Entry 8ZWA (electron microscopy, 3.48 A resolution); this record covers chains B and C of the 3 polymer chains in the assembly.

== Chain B ==
Name: Isoform 1 of Protein EDS1
Source organism: Arabidopsis thaliana
Reference sequence: Q9SU72 (EDS1C_ARATH); residue numbers follow UniProt; this construct covers 1-623
Amino-acid sequence (623 residues; numbered 1 to 623; the number before each row is that of its first residue):
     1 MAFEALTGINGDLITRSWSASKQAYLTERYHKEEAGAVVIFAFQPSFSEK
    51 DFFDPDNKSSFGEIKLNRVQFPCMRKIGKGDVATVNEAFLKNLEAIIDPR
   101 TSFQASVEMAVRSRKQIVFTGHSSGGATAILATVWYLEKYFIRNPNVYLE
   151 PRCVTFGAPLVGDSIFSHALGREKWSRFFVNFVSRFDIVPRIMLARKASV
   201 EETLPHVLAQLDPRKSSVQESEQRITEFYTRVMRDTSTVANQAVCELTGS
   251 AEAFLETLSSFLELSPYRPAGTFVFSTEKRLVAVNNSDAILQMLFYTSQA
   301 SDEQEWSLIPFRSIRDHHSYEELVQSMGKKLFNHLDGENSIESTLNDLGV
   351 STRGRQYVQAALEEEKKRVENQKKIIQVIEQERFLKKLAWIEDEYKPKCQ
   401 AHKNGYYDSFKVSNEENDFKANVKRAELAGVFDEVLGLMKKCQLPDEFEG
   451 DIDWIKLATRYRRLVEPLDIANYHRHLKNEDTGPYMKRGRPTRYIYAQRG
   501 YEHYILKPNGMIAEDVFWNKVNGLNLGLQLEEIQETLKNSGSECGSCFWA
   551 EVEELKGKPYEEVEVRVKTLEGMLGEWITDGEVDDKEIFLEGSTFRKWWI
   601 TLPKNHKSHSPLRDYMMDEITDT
Not modelled in the structure: 1, 27-29, 509-544, 618-623
Small-molecule neighbours: RIA (2'-O-[(5'-phospho)ribosyl]adenosine-5'-monophosphate): Asp433, Asp469, Asn472, Tyr473, Lys478, Thr482, Tyr485, Gly489, Arg490, Pro491, Thr492, Arg493

== Chain C ==
Name: PAD4
Source organism: Arabidopsis thaliana
Reference sequence: A0A178V847 (A0A178V847_ARATH); residue numbers follow UniProt; this construct covers 1-541
Amino-acid sequence (541 residues; row label = number of the first residue in the row):
     1 MDDCRFETSELQASVMISTPLFTDSWSSCNTANCNGSIKIHDIAGITYVA
    51 IPAVSMIQLGNLVGLPVTGDVLFPGLSSDEPLPMVDAAILKLFLQLKIKE
   101 GLELELLGKKLVVITGHSTGGALAAFTALWLLSQSSPPSFRVFCITFGSP
   151 LLGNQSLSTSISRSRLAHNFCHVVSIHDLVPRSSNEQFWPFGTYLFCSDK
   201 GGVCLDNAGSVRLMFNILNTTATQNTEEHQRYGHYVFTLSHMFLKSRSFL
   251 GGSIPDNSYQAGVALAVEALGFSNDDTSGVLVKECIETATRIVRAPILRS
   301 AELANELASVLPARLEIQWYKDRCDASEEQLGYYDFFKRYSLKRDFKVNM
   351 SRIRLAKFWDTVIKMVETNELPFDFHLGKKWIYASQFYQLLAEPLDIANF
   401 YKNRDIKTGGHYLEGNRPKRYEVIDKWQKGVKVPEECVRSRYASTTQDTC
   451 FWAKLEQAKEWLDEARKESSDPQRRSLLREKIVPFESYANTLVTKKEVSL
   501 DVKAKNSSYSVWEANLKEFKCKMGYENEIEMVVDESDAMET
Not modelled in the structure: 1-4, 62-66, 528-541
Small-molecule neighbours: RIA (2'-O-[(5'-phospho)ribosyl]adenosine-5'-monophosphate): Leu311, Arg314, Gly378, Lys379, Lys380, Tyr383, Gln386, Phe387

== How chain B and chain C interact ==
Contacting residue pairs - 84 pairs, chain B then chain C:
  Arg196(B) - Pro20(C)
  Met233(B) - Phe243(C)
  Met233(B) - Leu244(C)
  Arg234(B) - Ser240(C)  hydrogen bond (side chain-backbone)
  Arg234(B) - His241(C)
  Ser237(B) - Phe243(C)
  Thr238(B) - Ser18(C)  hydrogen bond (side chain-backbone)
  Asn241(B) - Leu11(C)
  Asn241(B) - Ser14(C)  hydrogen bond
  Asn241(B) - Val15(C)
  Gln242(B) - Val15(C)
  Val244(B) - Leu11(C)  hydrophobic
  Cys245(B) - Leu11(C)  hydrophobic
  Ala251(B) - Gln12(C)
  Glu252(B) - Phe373(C)
  Ala253(B) - Phe373(C)
  Phe254(B) - Gln12(C)
  Leu255(B) - Val15(C)  hydrophobic
  Glu256(B) - Arg141(C)  salt bridge
  Thr257(B) - Phe143(C)
  Leu258(B) - Phe143(C)  hydrophobic
  Ser260(B) - Leu111(C)
  Ser260(B) - Arg141(C)
  Phe261(B) - Leu111(C)  hydrophobic
  Phe261(B) - Val112(C)
  Phe261(B) - Arg141(C)
  Phe261(B) - Val142(C)
  Phe261(B) - Phe143(C)  hydrophobic
  Leu262(B) - Thr19(C)
  Leu262(B) - Pro20(C)
  Leu262(B) - Leu21(C)  hydrophobic
  Gln299(B) - Ser246(C)
  Ala300(B) - Leu244(C)
  Ala300(B) - Lys245(C)
  Ala300(B) - Ser246(C)  hydrogen bond (backbone-backbone)
  Ser351(B) - Ser246(C)
  Ser351(B) - Arg247(C)
  Ser351(B) - Phe249(C)
  Thr352(B) - Ser248(C)  hydrogen bond (side chain-backbone)
  Thr352(B) - Phe249(C)  hydrogen bond (side chain-backbone)
  Thr352(B) - Leu250(C)
  Thr352(B) - Ile254(C)
  Arg353(B) - Glu10(C)  salt bridge
  Arg353(B) - Phe249(C)
  Arg353(B) - Leu265(C)
  Arg353(B) - Ala269(C)
  Gln356(B) - Phe6(C)
  Gln356(B) - Leu265(C)
  Tyr357(B) - Phe6(C)  hydrophobic
  Tyr357(B) - Leu11(C)
  Glu363(B) - Arg5(C)  salt bridge
  Lys367(B) - Arg5(C)
  Ser413(B) - Trp319(C)
  Asn414(B) - Trp319(C)
  Asn414(B) - Arg323(C)
  Phe419(B) - Pro312(C)
  Phe419(B) - Leu315(C)  hydrophobic
  Phe419(B) - Glu316(C)
  Phe419(B) - Trp319(C)
  Asn422(B) - Leu315(C)
  Val423(B) - Pro312(C)  hydrophobic
  Ala426(B) - Ala308(C)
  Ala426(B) - Leu311(C)  hydrophobic
  Glu427(B) - Ala308(C)
  Glu427(B) - Ser309(C)
  Gly430(B) - Asn305(C)
  Gly430(B) - Ala308(C)
  Asp433(B) - Lys380(C)
  Glu434(B) - Ala301(C)
  Glu434(B) - Glu302(C)
  Glu434(B) - Asn305(C)  hydrogen bond
  Lys441(B) - Ile297(C)
  Gln443(B) - Ile297(C)
  His476(B) - Gln318(C)  hydrogen bond
  His476(B) - Phe387(C)
  His476(B) - Ser444(C)  hydrogen bond (backbone-side chain)
  Leu477(B) - Arg441(C)
  Lys478(B) - Phe387(C)
  Glu480(B) - Ser440(C)  hydrogen bond
  Glu480(B) - Arg441(C)
  Asp481(B) - Gln447(C)  hydrogen bond
  Thr482(B) - Tyr383(C)
  Arg488(B) - Tyr383(C)  hydrogen bond
  Arg488(B) - Lys432(C)
Also at the interface, not in a pair above, chain B (56 interface residues in all): Gly249, Ser250, Phe295, Ser301, Arg355, Val431, Leu438, Gly489
Also at the interface, not in a pair above, chain C (64 interface residues in all): Thr8, Met16, His168, Asn169, Thr193, Ala261, Gly262, Lys379, Gln386, Leu390, Glu435, Arg439, Tyr442

== Overview ==
56 residues of chain B and 64 residues of chain C are in contact, with 12 hydrogen bonds and 3 salt bridges.
Among the polar pairs are Glu256(B)-Arg141(C), Arg353(B)-Glu10(C) and Glu363(B)-Arg5(C). Compound RIA is bound
between chain B and chain C.
Here chain B is Isoform 1 of Protein EDS1 and chain C is PAD4, both from Arabidopsis thaliana. Entry 8ZWA
(HopBY induced At EDS1-PAD4-ADR1 heterotrimer) was determined by electron microscopy (same publication as
8ZW9).
